Entry 2FYN (X-ray diffraction, 3.20 A resolution); this record covers chains C and D of the 6 polymer chains in the assembly.

# Chain C
Protein: Ubiquinol-cytochrome c reductase iron-sulfur subunit
Organism: Rhodobacter sphaeroides
Notes: EC 1.10.2.2; fragment: Rieske Iron sulfur protein
Reference sequence: Q02762 (UCRI_RHOSH); residues 1-187 here = UniProt positions 1-187
Chain sequence (187 residues; each row starts with the number of its first residue):
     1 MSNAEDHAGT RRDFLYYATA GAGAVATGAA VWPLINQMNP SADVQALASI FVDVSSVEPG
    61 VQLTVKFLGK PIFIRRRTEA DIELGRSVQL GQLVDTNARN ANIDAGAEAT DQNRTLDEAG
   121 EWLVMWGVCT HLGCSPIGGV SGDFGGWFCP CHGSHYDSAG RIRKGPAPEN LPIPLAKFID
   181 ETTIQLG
Not modelled in the structure: 1-8
Differences from the reference sequence: engineered mutation S135 (Val in Q02762)
Disulfides: C134-C151
Ion coordination: 2Fe-2S cluster Fe: C129, H131, C149, H152
Small-molecule neighbours: 2Fe-2S cluster (FES): C129, H131, L132, G133, C134, C149, C151, H152, G153, S154

# Chain D
Protein: Cytochrome b
Organism: Rhodobacter sphaeroides
Notes: fragment: cytochrome b
Reference sequence: Q02761 (CYB_RHOSH); residues 2-445 here correspond to UniProt positions 1-444 (UniProt number = residue number - 1)
Chain sequence (445 residues; numbered 1 to 445; the number before each row is that of its first residue):
     1 MSGIPHDHYE PRTGIEKWLH SRLPIVALAY DTIMIPTPRN LNWMWIWGVV LAFCLVLQIV
    61 TGIVLAMHYT PHVDLAFASV EHIMRNVNGG FMLRYLHANG ASLFFIAVYL HIFRGLYYGS
   121 YKAPREVTWI VGMLIYLAMM ATAFMGYVLP WGQMSFWGAT VITGLFGAIP GIGHSIQTWL
   181 LGGPAVDNAT LNRFFSLHYL LPFVIAALVA IHIWAFHSTG NNNPTGVEVR RTSKAEAQKD
   241 TVPFWPYFII KDVFALAVVL LVFFAIVGFM PNYLGHPDNY IEANPLRTPA HIVPEWYFLP
   301 FYAILRAFTA DVWVVQIANF ISFGIIDAKF FGVLAMFGAI LVMALVPWLD TSPVRSGRYR
   361 PMFKIYFWLL AADFVILTWV GAQQTTFPYD WISLIASAYW FAYFLVILPI LGAIEKPVAP
   421 PATIEEDFNA HYSPATGGTK TVVAE
Not modelled in the structure: 1-2, 431-445
Differences from the reference sequence: initiating methionine (1); engineered mutation R287 (Ser286 in Q02761)
Ion coordination: heme Fe site 1: H97, H198; heme Fe site 2: H111, H212
Small-molecule neighbours:
  - heme (HEM), molecule 1: W45, G48, V49, L51, A52, F104, V108, H111, I112, R114, S120, R125, T128, W129, G132, M133, I135, Y136, M139, I205, V209, H212, F216, T219, G220, N221, N222
  - heme (HEM), molecule 2: Q58, I59, G62, I63, L65, A66, Y69, V80, R94, H97, A98, A101, F104, T142, A143, G146, Y147, L149, P150, F195, H198, Y199, P202, I205, N279, Y297
  - lauryl oleyl phosphatidyl ethanolamine (LOP; (1R)-2-{[(R)-(2-aminoethoxy)(hydroxy)phosphoryl]oxy}-1-[(dodecanoyloxy)methyl]ethyl (9Z)-octadec-9-enoate): M44, W47, L103, I106, L110, F113, R114, Y117, Y118, V259, F263, I266, L274, W296, R358, F367, W368, F374, V375, T378
  - stigmatellin a (SMA): L137, M140, A141, F144, M145, M154, G158, V161, I162, L165, F166, L180, F194, L197, I292, V293, P294, E295, F298, F301, Y302, L305, M336, F337, I340
What the authors report for this chain:
  - mutagenesis - G167S: unchanged catalytic activity
  - mutagenesis - S322A, K329A: decreased catalytic activity

# How chain C and chain D interact
Contacting residue pairs (48; chain C residue first):
  I35(C) - W179(D)  hydrogen bond (backbone-side chain)
  M38(C) - W179(D)
  M38(C) - G182(D)
  M38(C) - R193(D)  hydrogen bond (backbone-side chain)
  N39(C) - W179(D)
  P40(C) - T178(D)
  P40(C) - G182(D)
  P40(C) - G183(D)
  V44(C) - G182(D)
  V44(C) - G183(D)
  V44(C) - P184(D)
  T64(C) - L286(D)
  V65(C) - L286(D)
  K66(C) - L286(D)
  L68(C) - P184(D)
  L68(C) - A185(D)
  G69(C) - A185(D)
  K70(C) - P184(D)
  K70(C) - A185(D)
  P71(C) - P285(D)
  P71(C) - L286(D)  hydrophobic
  T130(C) - K329(D)
  H131(C) - L305(D)
  H131(C) - K329(D)  hydrogen bond (backbone-side chain)
  L132(C) - T160(D)
  L132(C) - V161(D)
  L132(C) - G164(D)
  L132(C) - L165(D)
  G133(C) - W157(D)
  G133(C) - T160(D)
  C134(C) - W157(D)  hydrophobic
  C134(C) - V161(D)  hydrophobic
  C134(C) - T288(D)
  S135(C) - W157(D)
  S135(C) - L286(D)
  S135(C) - T288(D)  hydrogen bond (backbone-side chain)
  P150(C) - T288(D)
  P150(C) - P289(D)
  P150(C) - A290(D)
  C151(C) - T288(D)
  C151(C) - I292(D)  hydrophobic
  C151(C) - Y302(D)  hydrogen bond (backbone-side chain)
  H152(C) - Y302(D)
  H152(C) - L305(D)
  H152(C) - T385(D)
  G153(C) - T385(D)
  G165(C) - A310(D)
  P166(C) - K329(D)
Also at the interface, not in a pair above, chain C (27 interface residues in all): S41, I137, P168
Also at the interface, not in a pair above, chain D (28 interface residues in all): R306, T309, D311, D327, A328

# Overview
27 residues of chain C face 28 of chain D across their interface; the contacts include 5 hydrogen bonds. Polar
contacts include I35(C)-W179(D), M38(C)-R193(D) and H131(C)-K329(D). Ligands of chain C: 2Fe-2S cluster. The
paper reports that S322A and K329A of chain D reduce catalytic activity; G167S of chain D leaves catalytic
activity unchanged.
Here chain C is Ubiquinol-cytochrome c reductase iron-sulfur subunit and chain D is Cytochrome b, both from
Rhodobacter sphaeroides. Entry 2FYN (Crystal Structure Analysis of the double mutant Rhodobacter Sphaeroides
bc1 complex) was determined by X-ray diffraction.
